Entry 9NAB (electron microscopy, 2.54 A resolution); this record covers chains A and D of the 4 polymer chains in the assembly.

Chain A:
Molecule: Integrin beta-1
Source organism: Homo sapiens
Reference sequence: P05556 (ITB1_HUMAN); residues 21-465 here = UniProt positions 21-465
Sequence (498 residues; numbered 21 to 518; the number before each row is that of its first residue):
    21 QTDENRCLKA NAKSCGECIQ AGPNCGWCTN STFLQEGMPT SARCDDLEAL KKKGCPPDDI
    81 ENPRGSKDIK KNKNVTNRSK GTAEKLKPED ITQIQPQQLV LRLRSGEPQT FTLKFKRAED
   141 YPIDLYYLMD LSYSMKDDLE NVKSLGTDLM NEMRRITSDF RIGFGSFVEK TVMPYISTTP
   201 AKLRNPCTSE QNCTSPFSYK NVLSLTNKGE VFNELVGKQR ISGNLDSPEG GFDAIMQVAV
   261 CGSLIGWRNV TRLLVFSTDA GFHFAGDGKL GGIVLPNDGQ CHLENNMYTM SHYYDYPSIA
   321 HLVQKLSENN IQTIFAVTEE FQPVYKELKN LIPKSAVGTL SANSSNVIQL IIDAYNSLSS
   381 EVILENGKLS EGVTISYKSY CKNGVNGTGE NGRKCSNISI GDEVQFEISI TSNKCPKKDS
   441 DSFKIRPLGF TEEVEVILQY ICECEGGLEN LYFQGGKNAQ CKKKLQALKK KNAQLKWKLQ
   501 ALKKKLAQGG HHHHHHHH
Unresolved in the structure: 21-84, 98-110, 434-439, 461-518
Disulfide bonds: Cys207-Cys213, Cys261-Cys301, Cys401-Cys415
Construct notes: expression tag (466-518)

Chain D:
Molecule: IgG heavy chain
Source organism: Mus musculus
Sequence (230 residues; each row starts with the number of its first residue):
    20 EVQLQQSGPE VGRPGSSVKI SCKASGYTFT GYILSWVKQS PGQGLEWIGW VDPEYGSTDS
    80 AEKFKKRATL TADISSNTAY IQLSSLTSED TATYFCTRYY DGYYRRWFAY WGQGTLVTVS
   140 SASTKGPSVF PLAPCSRSTS ESTAALGCLV KDYFPEPVTV SWNSGALTSG VHTFPAVLQS
   200 SGLYSLSSVV TVPSSSLGTK TYICNVNHKP SNTKVDKKVE PKYGPPCPPC
Unresolved in the structure: 153-164, 178-192, 209-220, 241-249
Disulfide bonds: Cys41-Cys115, Cys167-Cys223

Chain A / chain D interface:
Pairs across the interface (34; chain A residue first):
  Thr167(A) - Arg125(D)
  Met170(A) - Tyr122(D)  hydrophobic
  Met170(A) - Arg125(D)  hydrogen bond
  Asn171(A) - Arg125(D)  hydrogen bond
  Met173(A) - Tyr122(D)  hydrogen bond (backbone-side chain)
  Arg174(A) - Tyr122(D)  hydrogen bond (backbone-side chain)
  Arg174(A) - Tyr123(D)
  Thr177(A) - Tyr122(D)  hydrogen bond (backbone-side chain)
  Ser178(A) - Tyr122(D)
  Ser178(A) - Arg124(D)  hydrogen bond (backbone-side chain)
  Asp179(A) - Tyr122(D)
  Phe180(A) - Tyr122(D)  hydrophobic
  Leu223(A) - Tyr74(D)  hydrophobic
  Ser224(A) - Tyr74(D)  hydrogen bond (backbone-side chain)
  Leu225(A) - Tyr74(D)
  Thr226(A) - Glu73(D)
  Asn227(A) - Asp120(D)  hydrogen bond (side chain-backbone)
  Asn227(A) - Tyr122(D)  hydrogen bond (backbone-backbone)
  Lys228(A) - Thr49(D)  hydrogen bond (side chain-backbone)
  Lys228(A) - Gly50(D)  hydrogen bond (side chain-backbone)
  Lys228(A) - Tyr51(D)
  Lys228(A) - Ile52(D)
  Lys228(A) - Asp71(D)  salt bridge
  Lys228(A) - Glu73(D)  salt bridge
  Glu230(A) - Ile52(D)
  Glu230(A) - Trp69(D)
  Glu230(A) - Tyr118(D)
  Glu230(A) - Arg125(D)  salt bridge
  Val231(A) - Trp69(D)  hydrophobic
  Val231(A) - Asp71(D)
  Val231(A) - Ser76(D)
  Glu234(A) - Ser76(D)
  Glu234(A) - Thr77(D)
  Glu234(A) - Asp78(D)
Other interface residues (no listed pair), chain A (19 interface residues in all): Leu235
Other interface residues (no listed pair), chain D (18 interface residues in all): Gly121

In short:
19 residues of chain A and 18 residues of chain D are in contact; the contacts include 11 hydrogen bonds and 3
salt bridges. Among the polar pairs are Lys228(A)-Asp71(D), Lys228(A)-Glu73(D) and Glu230(A)-Arg125(D).
Chain A is Integrin beta-1 (Homo sapiens) and chain D is IgG heavy chain (Mus musculus); the structure,
Cryo-EM structure of the alpha5beta1 integrin headpiece with OS2966 Fab, was determined by electron
microscopy.
